2AI7 - chain A; structure by X-ray diffraction, 2.00 A resolution.

Chain A:
Name: Peptide deformylase
Organism: Streptococcus pneumoniae
Notes: EC 3.5.1.88
Reference sequence: Q8DP79 (DEF_STRR6); numbering as in UniProt; present here: 0-126, 128-202
Amino-acid sequence (203 residues; row label = number of the first residue in the row; note: 1 number in that range is skipped by the numbering (no residue carries it; nothing is unmodelled there); numbering starts at 0):
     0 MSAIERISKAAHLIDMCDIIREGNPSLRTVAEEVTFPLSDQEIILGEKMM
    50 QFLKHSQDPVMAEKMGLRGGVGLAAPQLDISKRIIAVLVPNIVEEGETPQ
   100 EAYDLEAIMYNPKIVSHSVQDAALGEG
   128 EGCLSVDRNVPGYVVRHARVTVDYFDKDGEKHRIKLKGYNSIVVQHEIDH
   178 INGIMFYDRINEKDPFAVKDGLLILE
Unresolved in the structure: 0, 92-99
Differences from the reference sequence: conflict S7 (Thr in Q8DP79), C16 (Asn in Q8DP79), S25 (Thr in Q8DP79)
Metal / ion sites: Ni2+: C130, H173, H177 (together with sb-485345)
Small-molecule neighbours: sb-485345 (SB7; [hydroxy(3-phenylpropyl)amino]methanol): V70, G71, L72, A73, Q76, L123, E128, G129, C130, L131, S132, I169, V170, H173, E174, H177
Swiss-Prot annotation at these positions:
  - active site: E174
  - binding site (Fe cation): C130, H173, H177

Overview:
Chain A binds sb-485345. The Ni2+ site is built by C130, H173 and H177. Curated annotation (UniProt) lists
active-site residue E174 and 3 Fe cation-binding residues.
Chain A is Peptide deformylase (Streptococcus pneumoniae); the structure, S.pneumoniae Polypeptide Deformylase
complexed with SB-485345, was determined by X-ray diffraction together with 2AI8, 2AI9, 2AIA and 2AIE from the
same study.
